PDB entry 8W9Z | electron microscopy, 3.00 A resolution | chains a and i of the 20 polymer chains in the assembly

# Chain a
Name: DNA-directed RNA polymerase subunit alpha
Source organism: Nicotiana tabacum
UniProt: P06269 (RPOA_TOBAC); residues 1-337 here = UniProt positions 1-337
Chain sequence (337 residues; numbered 1 to 337; the number before each row is that of its first residue):
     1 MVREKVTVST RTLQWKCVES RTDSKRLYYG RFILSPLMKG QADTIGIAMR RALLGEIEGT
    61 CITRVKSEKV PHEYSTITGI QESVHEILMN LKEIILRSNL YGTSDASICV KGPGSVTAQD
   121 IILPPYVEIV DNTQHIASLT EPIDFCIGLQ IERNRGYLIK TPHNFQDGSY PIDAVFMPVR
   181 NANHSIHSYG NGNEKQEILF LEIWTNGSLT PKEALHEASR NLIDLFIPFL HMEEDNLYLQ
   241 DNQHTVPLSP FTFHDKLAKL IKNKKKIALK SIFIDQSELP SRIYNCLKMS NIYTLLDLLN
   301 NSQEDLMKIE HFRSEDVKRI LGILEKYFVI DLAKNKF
Not modelled in the structure: 1-10, 236-244

# Chain i
Name: Fructokinase-like 2, chloroplastic
Source organism: Nicotiana tabacum
UniProt: A0A1S4BFK7 (A0A1S4BFK7_TOBAC); residues 1-648 here = UniProt positions 1-648
Chain sequence (648 residues; each row starts with the number of its first residue):
     1 MAALSFSLLS TLPRQHLHWN FYPNMKVMQL QDLGLKNKWV LMAVSKEGTP EAIAKELSKT
    61 EVFGAGKKTV RISKRAPVMA RRKKVVETSN DDPVNVEEAE NTSGSTEEPK KTQRRTRKKK
   121 EIVESSFGDS ISDAEGNVID AEAVTEPESS AKPKKTRRTR KKKETVVSTF EDSTLDVEGN
   181 VTDEEVLPTS GSSEGSVEIR KRTSKKAASS SSSLEKEPTQ KVTRRRRKKV NNLEDEGSQT
   241 ELSDIEEELH VANADADSEE ELDFDGGEDI SFSYGWPPLV CCFGAAQHAF VPSGRPSNRL
   301 VDHEWHERMK DAIWDPEKFT RAPGGCSSNV AVALASLGGK VAFMGKLGDD DFGQSLVYFM
   361 NINKVQTRSV RLDSKKATAI THMKIGKRGG LRMTTTKPSA EDSLLKSEIN IDVLKEAKMF
   421 YFNTFSMLDP NMRLTTLRAT KISKKLGGVV FYDVNLPFPL WESGDKAKTF IQQAWDLADI
   481 IEVTKQELEF LCGIKPSERF DTKDNDRSKF THYPPEVIAP LWHENLKVLF VTNGTSKIHY
   541 YTKEHNSAVL GLEDVPLTPY TSDMSASGDG IIAGIIRMLT VQPHLMTDKG YLERTLKYAI
   601 SCGVVDQWLQ ARRLGYPPKE GMEDDVVPDD HGIKSVTERE YRILVPVS
Not modelled in the structure: 1-259, 643-648

# Interface between chain a and chain i
Residue-residue contacts - 68 pairs, chain a then chain i:
  Arg-11(a) / Leu-550(i)
  Arg-11(a) / Lys-597(i)
  Arg-97(a) / Arg-308(i)
  Ser-98(a) / Tyr-641(i)
  Asn-99(a) / Arg-308(i)
  Asn-99(a) / Met-309(i)
  Asn-99(a) / Asp-311(i)
  Asn-99(a) / Ala-312(i)
  Leu-100(a) / Asp-311(i)
  Leu-100(a) / Ala-312(i)  hydrophobic
  Leu-100(a) / Arg-639(i)
  Leu-100(a) / Glu-640(i)
  Leu-100(a) / Tyr-641(i)  hydrogen bond (backbone-side chain)
  Tyr-101(a) / Arg-639(i)  hydrogen bond (backbone-backbone)
  Tyr-101(a) / Glu-640(i)
  Tyr-101(a) / Tyr-641(i)
  Gly-102(a) / Glu-640(i)
  Gly-102(a) / Tyr-641(i)
  Thr-103(a) / Tyr-641(i)
  Ser-104(a) / Tyr-641(i)
  Tyr-126(a) / Asp-311(i)
  Tyr-126(a) / Tyr-641(i)  hydrophobic
  Ser-208(a) / Arg-308(i)
  Glu-213(a) / Arg-308(i)  salt bridge
  Arg-220(a) / Trp-305(i)
  Arg-220(a) / Asp-554(i)  salt bridge
  Ile-223(a) / Trp-608(i)  hydrophobic
  Asp-224(a) / Trp-608(i)
  Asp-224(a) / Arg-612(i)  salt bridge
  Ile-227(a) / Leu-609(i)  hydrophobic
  Leu-230(a) / Val-605(i)  hydrophobic
  His-231(a) / Leu-609(i)
  Val-246(a) / Val-627(i)  hydrophobic
  Leu-248(a) / Arg-613(i)
  Leu-248(a) / Gly-615(i)
  Leu-248(a) / Asp-630(i)
  Leu-248(a) / Ile-633(i)
  Leu-248(a) / Lys-634(i)
  Ser-249(a) / Val-627(i)
  Ser-249(a) / Asp-630(i)
  Pro-250(a) / His-288(i)  hydrogen bond (backbone-side chain)
  Pro-250(a) / Asp-630(i)
  Phe-251(a) / His-288(i)
  Phe-251(a) / Asp-629(i)
  Phe-253(a) / His-288(i)
  Phe-253(a) / Ser-355(i)
  His-254(a) / Asp-351(i)
  His-254(a) / Ser-355(i)
  Leu-257(a) / Gln-354(i)
  Leu-257(a) / Ser-355(i)
  Leu-257(a) / Tyr-358(i)  hydrophobic
  Phe-273(a) / Asn-361(i)
  Asp-275(a) / Asn-361(i)  hydrogen bond
  Asp-275(a) / Thr-367(i)  hydrogen bond
  Asp-275(a) / Arg-368(i)
  Gln-276(a) / Val-357(i)
  Gln-276(a) / Asn-361(i)
  Gln-276(a) / Thr-367(i)  hydrogen bond
  Ser-281(a) / Arg-368(i)
  Ser-281(a) / Asp-412(i)  hydrogen bond
  Arg-282(a) / Asp-269(i)
  Tyr-284(a) / Gln-366(i)
  Tyr-284(a) / Arg-368(i)
  Asn-285(a) / Ser-273(i)  hydrogen bond
  Cys-286(a) / Ser-273(i)
  Lys-288(a) / Gln-366(i)
  Met-289(a) / Ser-273(i)
  His-311(a) / Phe-272(i)
Also at the interface, not in a pair above, chain a (42 interface residues in all): Val-127, Thr-210, Leu-260, Ser-271, Tyr-293
Also at the interface, not in a pair above, chain i (44 interface residues in all): Gly-275, Leu-356, Phe-359, Lys-364, Leu-372, Leu-614, Gly-632, Val-636

# Overview
Chain a and chain i form an interface of 42 and 44 residues respectively, with 8 hydrogen bonds and 3 salt
bridges. Polar pairs include Glu-213(a)/Arg-308(i), Arg-220(a)/Asp-554(i) and Asp-224(a)/Arg-612(i).
Chain a is DNA-directed RNA polymerase subunit alpha and chain i is Fructokinase-like 2, chloroplastic, both
from Nicotiana tabacum; the structure, The cryo-EM structure of the Nicotiana tabacum PEP-PAP, was determined
by electron microscopy, deposited together with 8WA0 and 8WA1.
